7JYY - chains A and B of the 3 polymer chains in the assembly; structure by X-ray diffraction, 2.05 A resolution.

== Chain A ==
Name: 2'-O-methyltransferase
Source organism: Severe acute respiratory syndrome coronavirus 2
Notes: EC 2.1.1.-
UniProt: P0DTD1 (R1AB_SARS2); residues 6799-7096 here = UniProt positions 6799-7096
Amino-acid sequence (300 residues; row label = number of the first residue in the row):
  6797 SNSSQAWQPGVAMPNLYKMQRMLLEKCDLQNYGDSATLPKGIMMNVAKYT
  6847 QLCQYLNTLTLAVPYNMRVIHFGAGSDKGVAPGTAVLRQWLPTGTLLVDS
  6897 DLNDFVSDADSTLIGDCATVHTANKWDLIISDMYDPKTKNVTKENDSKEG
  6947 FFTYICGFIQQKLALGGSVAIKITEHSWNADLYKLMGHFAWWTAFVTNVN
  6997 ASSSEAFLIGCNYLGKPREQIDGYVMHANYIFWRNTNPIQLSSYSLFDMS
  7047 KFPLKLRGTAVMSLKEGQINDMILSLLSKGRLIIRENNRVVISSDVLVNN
Sequence notes: expression tag (6797-6798)
Swiss-Prot annotation at these positions:
  - active site: Lys-6844, Asp-6928, Lys-6968, Glu-7001
  - mutagenesis: Asp-6928 (D6928A: Complete loss of virus replication in human respiratory cells), Lys-6968 (K6968A: Complete loss of virus replication in human respiratory cells)
Bound ions: Na+: Arg-6884, Gln-6885, Leu-6887; Mg2+ near Asn-6996 (its only coordinating residue here)
Small-molecule neighbours: S-adenosylmethionine (SAM): Asn-6841, Tyr-6845, His-6867, Gly-6869, Ala-6870, Gly-6871, Ser-6872, Ala-6877, Pro-6878, Gly-6879, Asp-6897, Leu-6898, Asn-6899, Gly-6911, Asp-6912, Cys-6913, Asp-6928, Met-6929, Tyr-6930, Asp-6931, Phe-6947
Reported in the primary citation:
  - binding site for the 7-nt RNA strand: Tyr-6828, Asp-6873, Lys-6874, Tyr-6930
  - binding site for S-adenosylmethionine: Asn-6841
  - Mg2+ coordination: Asn-6996
  - mutagenesis - D6873A, D6873G: decreased catalytic activity on Mn2+
  - mutagenesis - D6873DEL/K6874DEL: decreased catalytic activity
  - mutagenesis - D6873A, D6873G: decreased catalytic activity on Mg2+

== Chain B ==
Name: Non-structural protein 10
Source organism: Severe acute respiratory syndrome coronavirus 2
UniProt: P0DTD1 (R1AB_SARS2); numbering as in UniProt (aligned over 4254-4392)
Amino-acid sequence (141 residues; numbered 4252 to 4392; the number before each row is that of its first residue):
  4252 SNAGNATEVPANSTVLSFCAFAVDAAKAYKDYLASGGQPITNCVKMLCTH
  4302 TGTGQAITVTPEANMDQESFGGASCCLYCRCHIDHPNPKGFCDLKGKYVQ
  4352 IPTTCANDPVGFTLKNTVCTVCGMWKGYGCSCDQLREPMLQ
Not modelled in the structure: 4252-4263
Sequence notes: expression tag (4252-4253)
Swiss-Prot annotation at these positions:
  - binding site (Zn(2+)): Cys-4327, Cys-4330, His-4336, Cys-4343, Cys-4370, Cys-4373, Cys-4381, Cys-4383
  - site: Gln-4392 (Cleavage)
Bound ions: Zn2+ site 1: Cys-4327, Cys-4330, His-4336, Cys-4343; Zn2+ site 2: Cys-4370, Cys-4373, Cys-4381, Cys-4383

== How chain A and chain B interact ==
Pairs across the interface - 45 pairs, chain A then chain B:
  Pro-6835(A) / Leu-4298(B)  hydrophobic
  Lys-6836(A) / Lys-4296(B)  hydrogen bond (backbone-side chain)
  Gly-6837(A) / Lys-4296(B)
  Ile-6838(A) / Lys-4296(B)
  Ile-6838(A) / Met-4297(B)
  Ile-6838(A) / Leu-4298(B)  hydrophobic
  Met-6839(A) / Asn-4293(B)
  Met-6839(A) / Cys-4294(B)
  Val-6842(A) / Val-4295(B)  hydrophobic
  Val-6842(A) / Lys-4296(B)
  Thr-6846(A) / Leu-4298(B)
  Lys-6874(A) / Asn-4293(B)
  Val-6876(A) / Asn-4293(B)
  Val-6876(A) / Val-4295(B)  hydrophobic
  Val-6876(A) / Ser-4325(B)
  Val-6876(A) / Arg-4331(B)
  Pro-6878(A) / Val-4295(B)  hydrophobic
  Ala-6881(A) / Met-4297(B)
  Ala-6881(A) / Tyr-4349(B)  hydrogen bond (backbone-side chain)
  Val-6882(A) / Met-4297(B)
  Arg-6884(A) / Gly-4347(B)  hydrogen bond (side chain-backbone)
  Arg-6884(A) / Tyr-4349(B)
  Gln-6885(A) / Met-4297(B)
  Gln-6885(A) / Leu-4298(B)  hydrogen bond (side chain-backbone)
  Gln-6885(A) / Thr-4311(B)
  Gln-6885(A) / Pro-4312(B)
  Gln-6885(A) / Tyr-4349(B)  hydrogen bond (backbone-side chain)
  Thr-6889(A) / Val-4310(B)
  Asp-6900(A) / His-4333(B)  salt bridge
  Val-6902(A) / Ala-4324(B)  hydrophobic
  Val-6902(A) / Cys-4330(B)
  Ser-6903(A) / Ala-4324(B)
  Ser-6903(A) / Lys-4346(B)
  Asp-6904(A) / Gly-4322(B)
  Asp-6904(A) / Gly-4323(B)
  Asp-6904(A) / Ala-4324(B)  hydrogen bond (side chain-backbone)
  Asp-6904(A) / Lys-4346(B)
  Asp-6904(A) / Gly-4347(B)  hydrogen bond (side chain-backbone)
  Asp-6904(A) / Lys-4348(B)
  Ala-6905(A) / Lys-4346(B)  hydrogen bond (backbone-side chain)
  Leu-7042(A) / Leu-4298(B)  hydrophobic
  Met-7045(A) / Leu-4298(B)
  Met-7045(A) / Cys-4299(B)
  Met-7045(A) / Thr-4300(B)
  Ser-7046(A) / Thr-4300(B)
Also at the interface, not in a pair above, chain A (25 interface residues in all): Ala-6843, Asp-6906
Also at the interface, not in a pair above, chain B (23 interface residues in all): Leu-4345

== In short ==
Chain A and chain B form an interface of 25 and 23 residues respectively; the contacts include 8 hydrogen
bonds and 1 salt bridge. Polar pairs include Asp-6900(A)/His-4333(B), Lys-6836(A)/Lys-4296(B) and
Ala-6881(A)/Tyr-4349(B). From the paper: a binding site for the 7-nt RNA strand at Tyr-6828(A), Asp-6873(A)
and Lys-6874(A) among others; D6873A and D6873G of chain A reduce catalytic activity on Mn2+.
Here chain A is 2'-O-methyltransferase and chain B is Non-structural protein 10, both from Severe acute
respiratory syndrome coronavirus 2. Entry 7JYY (Crystal Structure of SARS-CoV-2 Nsp16/10 Heterodimer in
Complex with (m7GpppA)pUpUpApApA (Cap-0) and S-Adenosylmethionine (SAM)) was determined by X-ray diffraction
together with 7L6R and 7L6T from the same study.
